Entry 9F2L (electron microscopy, 3.86 A resolution); this record covers chains A and X of the 3 polymer chains in the assembly.

# Chain A
Protein: Interferon-induced helicase C domain-containing protein 1
Organism: Mus musculus
Notes: EC 3.6.4.13
Reference sequence: Q8R5F7 (IFIH1_MOUSE); numbering as in UniProt; present here: 3-643, 662-1025
Chain sequence (1028 residues; each row starts with the number of its first residue; note: 18 numbers in that range are skipped by the numbering (no residue carries them; nothing is unmodelled there); numbers below 1 keep their minus sign (Met-20 is residue -20)):
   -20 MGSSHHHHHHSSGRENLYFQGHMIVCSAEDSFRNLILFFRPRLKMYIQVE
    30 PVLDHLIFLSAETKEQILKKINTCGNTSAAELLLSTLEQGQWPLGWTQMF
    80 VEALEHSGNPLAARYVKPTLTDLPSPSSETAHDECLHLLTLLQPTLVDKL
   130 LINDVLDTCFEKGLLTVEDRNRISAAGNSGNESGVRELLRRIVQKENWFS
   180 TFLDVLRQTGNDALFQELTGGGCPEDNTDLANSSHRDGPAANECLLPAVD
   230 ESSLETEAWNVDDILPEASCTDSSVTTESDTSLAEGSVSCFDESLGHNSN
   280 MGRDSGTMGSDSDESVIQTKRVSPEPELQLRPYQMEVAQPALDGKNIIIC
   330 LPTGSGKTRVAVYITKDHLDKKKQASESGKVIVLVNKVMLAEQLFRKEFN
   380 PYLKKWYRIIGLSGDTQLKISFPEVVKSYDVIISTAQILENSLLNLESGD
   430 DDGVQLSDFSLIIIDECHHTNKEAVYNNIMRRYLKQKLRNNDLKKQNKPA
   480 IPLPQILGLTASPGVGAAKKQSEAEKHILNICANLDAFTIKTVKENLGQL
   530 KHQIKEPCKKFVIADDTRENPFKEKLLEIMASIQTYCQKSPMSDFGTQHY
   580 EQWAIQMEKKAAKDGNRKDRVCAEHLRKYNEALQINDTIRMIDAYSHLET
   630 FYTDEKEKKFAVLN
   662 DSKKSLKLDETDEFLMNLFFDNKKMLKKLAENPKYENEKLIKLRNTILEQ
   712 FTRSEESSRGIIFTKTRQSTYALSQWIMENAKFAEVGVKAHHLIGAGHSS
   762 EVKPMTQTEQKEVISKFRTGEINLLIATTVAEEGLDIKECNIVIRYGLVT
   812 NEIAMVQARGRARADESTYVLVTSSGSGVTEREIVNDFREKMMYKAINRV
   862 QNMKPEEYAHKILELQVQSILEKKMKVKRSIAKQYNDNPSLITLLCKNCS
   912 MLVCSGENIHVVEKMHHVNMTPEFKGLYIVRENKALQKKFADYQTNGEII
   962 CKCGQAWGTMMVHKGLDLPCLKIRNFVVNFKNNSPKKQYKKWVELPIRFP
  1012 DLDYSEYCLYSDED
Unresolved in the structure: -20 to 306, 662-666, 894-895, 950-952, 1021-1025
Differences from the reference sequence: initiating methionine (-20); expression tag (-19 to 2); engineered mutation Val923 (Ile in Q8R5F7)
Swiss-Prot annotation at these positions:
  - binding site (Zn(2+)): Cys907, Cys910, Cys962, Cys964
  - site (Cleavage): Asp208, Leu209, Asp216, Gly217, Asp251, Ser252
  - modified residue (Phosphoserine): Ser289, Ser291, Ser302, Ser828
  - cross-link (Glycyl lysine isopeptide (Lys-Gly)): Lys23 (interchain with G-Cter in ISG15), Lys43 (interchain with G-Cter in ISG15)
Bound ions: Zn2+: Cys907, Cys910, Cys962, Cys964
Residues lining bound ligands:
  - ADP (adenosine-5'-diphosphate): Gln308, Arg310, Gln313, Pro331, Thr332, Gly333, Ser334, Gly335, Lys336, Thr337, Arg338
  - tetrafluoroaluminate (ALF): Pro331, Thr332, Gly333, Lys336, Arg822
From the paper describing this entry:
  - disease-associated variants - I923V (3.3-fold): increased catalytic activity
  - disease-associated variants - I923V: abolished signaling
  - mutagenesis - I873*: abolished binding to dsRNA
  - disease-associated variants - R843H (2- to 4-fold), I923V (2- to 4-fold): decreased binding to 200- and 300-bp dsRNA
  - disease-associated variants - R843H, I923V: unchanged stability
  - mutagenesis - I923V (3.3-fold): increased catalytic activity
  - mutagenesis - R843H, I923V: decreased binding to 200- and 300-bp dsRNA
  - mutagenesis - I923V (2-fold): decreased binding to ATP
  - mutagenesis - R843H, I923V: unchanged stability
  - mutagenesis - R843H: decreased catalytic activity

# Chain X
Molecule: 14-nt RNA strand
Sequence (14 nucleotides; row label = number of the first residue in the row):
     1 CAAGCCGAGGAGAG

# How chain A and chain X interact
Residue-residue contacts (25; chain A residue first):
  Lys451(A) - G9(X)  phosphate contact
  Lys451(A) - G10(X)  salt bridge to the phosphate
  Glu452(A) - A8(X)  phosphate contact
  Glu452(A) - G9(X)  phosphate contact
  Gln577(A) - G12(X)  hydrogen bond to the base
  Gln581(A) - G14(X)  sugar contact
  Thr767(A) - C1(X)  hydrogen bond to the phosphate
  Thr767(A) - A2(X)  phosphate contact
  Thr769(A) - C1(X)  hydrogen bond to the phosphate
  Val810(A) - A11(X)  sugar contact
  Thr811(A) - A11(X)  sugar contact
  Asn812(A) - G10(X)  sugar contact
  Arg843(A) - A11(X)  hydrogen bond to the sugar
  Arg843(A) - G12(X)  sugar contact
  Met926(A) - G4(X)  base contact
  Met926(A) - C5(X)  base contact
  His927(A) - G4(X)  hydrogen bond to the sugar
  Asn944(A) - A2(X)  sugar contact
  Asn957(A) - A2(X)  hydrogen bond to the sugar
  Asn957(A) - A3(X)  sugar contact
  Thr970(A) - A3(X)  sugar contact
  Lys983(A) - G4(X)  salt bridge to the phosphate
  Lys983(A) - C5(X)  salt bridge to the phosphate
  Lys1002(A) - G7(X)  salt bridge to the phosphate
  Val1004(A) - C6(X)  hydrogen bond to the phosphate
Other interface residues (no listed pair), chain A (28 interface residues in all): His448, Ala453, His578, His759, Glu770, Ala946, Leu947, Met972, Cys981, Trp1003
Other interface residues (no listed pair), chain X (14 interface residues in all): A13

# In short
28 residues of chain A face 14 of chain X across their interface, with 7 hydrogen bonds and 4 salt bridges.
Among the polar pairs are Gln577(A)-G12(X), Arg843(A)-A11(X) and His927(A)-G4(X). From the paper: R843H and
I923V of chain A reduce binding to 200- and 300-bp dsRNA; I923V of chain A increases catalytic activity.
Here chain A is Interferon-induced helicase C domain-containing protein 1 (Mus musculus) and chain X is a
14-nt RNA strand. Entry 9F2L (Cryo-EM structure of the I923V MDA5-dsRNA filament with ADP-AlF4 bound and
73-degree helical twist) was determined by electron microscopy, deposited together with 9F0J, 9F1U, 9F20, 9F2W
and 9F3P.
